PDB entry 2FJA | X-ray diffraction, 2.00 A resolution | chains A and C of the 4 polymer chains in the assembly

Chain A:
Name: adenylylsulfate reductase, subunit A
From: Archaeoglobus fulgidus
Notes: EC 1.8.99.2
Reference sequence: O28603 (O28603_ARCFU); residues 1-643 here = UniProt positions 1-643
Chain sequence (643 residues; row label = number of the first residue in the row):
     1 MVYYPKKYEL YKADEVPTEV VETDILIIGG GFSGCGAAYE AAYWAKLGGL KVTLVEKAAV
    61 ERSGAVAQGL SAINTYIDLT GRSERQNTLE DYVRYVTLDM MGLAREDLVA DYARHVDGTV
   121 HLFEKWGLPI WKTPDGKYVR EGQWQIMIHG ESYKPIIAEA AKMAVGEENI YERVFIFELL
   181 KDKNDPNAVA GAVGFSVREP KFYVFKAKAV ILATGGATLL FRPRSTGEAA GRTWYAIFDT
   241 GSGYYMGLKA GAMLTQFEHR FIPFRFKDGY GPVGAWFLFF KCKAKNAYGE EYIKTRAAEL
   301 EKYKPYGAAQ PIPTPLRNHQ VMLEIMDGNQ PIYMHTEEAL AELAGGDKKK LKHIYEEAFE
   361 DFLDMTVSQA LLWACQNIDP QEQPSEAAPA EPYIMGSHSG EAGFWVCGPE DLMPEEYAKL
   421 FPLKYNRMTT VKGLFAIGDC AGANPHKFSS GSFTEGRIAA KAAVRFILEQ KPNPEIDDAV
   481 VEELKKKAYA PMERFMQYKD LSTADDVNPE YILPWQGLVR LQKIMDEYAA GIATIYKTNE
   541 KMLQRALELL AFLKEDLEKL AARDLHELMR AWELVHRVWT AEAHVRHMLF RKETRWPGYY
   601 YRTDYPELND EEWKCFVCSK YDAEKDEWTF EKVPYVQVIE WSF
Not modelled in the structure: 1
Small-molecule neighbours:
  - adenosine-5'-phosphosulfate (ADX): N74, Y95, E141, Q145, W234, F261, R265, P272, V273, G274, A275, F277, L278, P311, T314, R317, M365, H398, S399, H446, F448
  - FAD (flavin-adenine dinucleotide): I28, G29, G30, G31, F32, S33, G34, V55, E56, K57, S63, G64, A65, V66, L70, S71, A72, I73, N74, V174, F175, I176, A213, T214, G215, W234, Y235, A236, F238, D239, S242, M365, T366, S397, H398, I437, G438, D439, F448, S449, S450, S452, H576

Chain C:
Name: adenylylsulfate reductase, subunit A
From: Archaeoglobus fulgidus
Notes: EC 1.8.99.2
Reference sequence: O28603 (O28603_ARCFU); residues 2001-2643 here correspond to UniProt positions 1-643 (UniProt number = residue number - 2000)
Chain sequence (643 residues; row label = number of the first residue in the row):
  2001 MVYYPKKYEL YKADEVPTEV VETDILIIGG GFSGCGAAYE AAYWAKLGGL KVTLVEKAAV
  2061 ERSGAVAQGL SAINTYIDLT GRSERQNTLE DYVRYVTLDM MGLAREDLVA DYARHVDGTV
  2121 HLFEKWGLPI WKTPDGKYVR EGQWQIMIHG ESYKPIIAEA AKMAVGEENI YERVFIFELL
  2181 KDKNDPNAVA GAVGFSVREP KFYVFKAKAV ILATGGATLL FRPRSTGEAA GRTWYAIFDT
  2241 GSGYYMGLKA GAMLTQFEHR FIPFRFKDGY GPVGAWFLFF KCKAKNAYGE EYIKTRAAEL
  2301 EKYKPYGAAQ PIPTPLRNHQ VMLEIMDGNQ PIYMHTEEAL AELAGGDKKK LKHIYEEAFE
  2361 DFLDMTVSQA LLWACQNIDP QEQPSEAAPA EPYIMGSHSG EAGFWVCGPE DLMPEEYAKL
  2421 FPLKYNRMTT VKGLFAIGDC AGANPHKFSS GSFTEGRIAA KAAVRFILEQ KPNPEIDDAV
  2481 VEELKKKAYA PMERFMQYKD LSTADDVNPE YILPWQGLVR LQKIMDEYAA GIATIYKTNE
  2541 KMLQRALELL AFLKEDLEKL AARDLHELMR AWELVHRVWT AEAHVRHMLF RKETRWPGYY
  2601 YRTDYPELND EEWKCFVCSK YDAEKDEWTF EKVPYVQVIE WSF
Not modelled in the structure: 2001
Small-molecule neighbours:
  - adenosine-5'-phosphosulfate (ADX): N2074, Y2095, E2141, Q2145, W2234, F2261, R2265, P2272, V2273, G2274, A2275, F2277, L2278, P2311, T2314, R2317, M2365, H2398, S2399, H2446, F2448
  - FAD (flavin-adenine dinucleotide): I2028, G2029, G2030, G2031, F2032, S2033, G2034, V2055, E2056, K2057, S2063, G2064, A2065, V2066, L2070, S2071, A2072, I2073, N2074, V2174, F2175, I2176, A2213, T2214, G2215, W2234, Y2235, A2236, F2238, D2239, S2242, M2246, M2365, T2366, S2397, H2398, I2437, G2438, D2439, F2448, S2449, S2450, S2452, H2576

Chain A / chain C interface:
Pairs across the interface (61; chain A residue first):
  V2(A) - Y2004(C)
  Y4(A) - Y2004(C)
  Y4(A) - D2506(C)  hydrogen bond
  R222(A) - R2224(C)  hydrogen bond (side chain-backbone)
  R222(A) - S2225(C)
  R222(A) - T2226(C)
  R224(A) - R2222(C)  hydrogen bond (backbone-side chain)
  R224(A) - K2523(C)  hydrogen bond (backbone-side chain)
  R224(A) - E2527(C)
  S225(A) - R2222(C)
  S225(A) - K2523(C)  hydrogen bond
  T226(A) - R2222(C)
  T226(A) - T2226(C)
  E228(A) - D2506(C)
  E228(A) - Q2516(C)  hydrogen bond
  K267(A) - E2527(C)  salt bridge
  K267(A) - Y2528(C)  hydrogen bond
  D268(A) - K2523(C)  salt bridge
  A287(A) - K2541(C)
  Y288(A) - N2539(C)
  Y288(A) - D2604(C)
  M326(A) - M2326(C)
  M326(A) - K2537(C)
  D327(A) - T2603(C)
  G328(A) - N2539(C)  hydrogen bond (backbone-side chain)
  G328(A) - T2603(C)  hydrogen bond (backbone-side chain)
  Q330(A) - N2539(C)  hydrogen bond (backbone-side chain)
  Q330(A) - M2542(C)
  P331(A) - K2541(C)
  P331(A) - M2542(C)
  Q376(A) - R2545(C)  hydrogen bond
  Q376(A) - F2552(C)
  E386(A) - Y2528(C)  hydrogen bond
  E386(A) - R2545(C)  salt bridge
  D506(A) - E2228(C)
  W515(A) - E2228(C)
  Q516(A) - E2228(C)  hydrogen bond
  V519(A) - G2227(C)
  K523(A) - R2224(C)  hydrogen bond (side chain-backbone)
  K523(A) - S2225(C)  hydrogen bond
  K523(A) - D2268(C)  salt bridge
  E527(A) - R2224(C)
  E527(A) - K2267(C)  salt bridge
  Y528(A) - K2267(C)  hydrogen bond
  Y528(A) - E2386(C)  hydrogen bond
  I535(A) - I2535(C)  hydrophobic
  K537(A) - I2325(C)
  K537(A) - M2326(C)  hydrogen bond (side chain-backbone)
  N539(A) - Y2288(C)
  N539(A) - G2328(C)
  N539(A) - Q2330(C)
  K541(A) - A2287(C)
  K541(A) - P2331(C)
  M542(A) - Q2330(C)
  M542(A) - P2331(C)
  R545(A) - Q2376(C)  hydrogen bond
  R545(A) - E2386(C)  salt bridge
  F552(A) - Q2376(C)
  T603(A) - D2327(C)
  T603(A) - G2328(C)  hydrogen bond (side chain-backbone)
  D604(A) - Y2288(C)
Interface residues without a listed pair, chain A (41 interface residues in all): G227, I325, N377, I378, V507, A533, T534
Interface residues without a listed pair, chain C (40 interface residues in all): V2002, N2329, N2377, V2507, W2515, V2519, T2534

Summary:
Chain A and chain C form an interface of 41 and 40 residues respectively; the contacts include 20 hydrogen
bonds and 6 salt bridges. Among the polar pairs are K267(A)-E2527(C), D268(A)-K2523(C) and E386(A)-R2545(C).
Ligands of chain A: flavin-adenine dinucleotide and adenosine-5'-phosphosulfate.
Chain A and chain C are both adenylylsulfate reductase, subunit A (Archaeoglobus fulgidus); the structure,
adenosine 5'-phosphosulfate reductase in complex with substrate, was determined by X-ray diffraction,
deposited together with 2FJB, 2FJD and 2FJE.
